PDB entry 6MMT | electron microscopy, 7.46 A resolution (low resolution: residue-level contacts below are approximate; hydrogen-bond / salt-bridge calls are withheld) | chains B and C of the 4 polymer chains in the assembly

== Chain B ==
Protein: Glutamate receptor ionotropic, NMDA 2A
Source organism: Rattus norvegicus
UniProt: Q00959 (NMDE1_RAT); residue numbers follow UniProt; this construct covers 1-837
Chain sequence (837 residues; row label = number of the first residue in the row):
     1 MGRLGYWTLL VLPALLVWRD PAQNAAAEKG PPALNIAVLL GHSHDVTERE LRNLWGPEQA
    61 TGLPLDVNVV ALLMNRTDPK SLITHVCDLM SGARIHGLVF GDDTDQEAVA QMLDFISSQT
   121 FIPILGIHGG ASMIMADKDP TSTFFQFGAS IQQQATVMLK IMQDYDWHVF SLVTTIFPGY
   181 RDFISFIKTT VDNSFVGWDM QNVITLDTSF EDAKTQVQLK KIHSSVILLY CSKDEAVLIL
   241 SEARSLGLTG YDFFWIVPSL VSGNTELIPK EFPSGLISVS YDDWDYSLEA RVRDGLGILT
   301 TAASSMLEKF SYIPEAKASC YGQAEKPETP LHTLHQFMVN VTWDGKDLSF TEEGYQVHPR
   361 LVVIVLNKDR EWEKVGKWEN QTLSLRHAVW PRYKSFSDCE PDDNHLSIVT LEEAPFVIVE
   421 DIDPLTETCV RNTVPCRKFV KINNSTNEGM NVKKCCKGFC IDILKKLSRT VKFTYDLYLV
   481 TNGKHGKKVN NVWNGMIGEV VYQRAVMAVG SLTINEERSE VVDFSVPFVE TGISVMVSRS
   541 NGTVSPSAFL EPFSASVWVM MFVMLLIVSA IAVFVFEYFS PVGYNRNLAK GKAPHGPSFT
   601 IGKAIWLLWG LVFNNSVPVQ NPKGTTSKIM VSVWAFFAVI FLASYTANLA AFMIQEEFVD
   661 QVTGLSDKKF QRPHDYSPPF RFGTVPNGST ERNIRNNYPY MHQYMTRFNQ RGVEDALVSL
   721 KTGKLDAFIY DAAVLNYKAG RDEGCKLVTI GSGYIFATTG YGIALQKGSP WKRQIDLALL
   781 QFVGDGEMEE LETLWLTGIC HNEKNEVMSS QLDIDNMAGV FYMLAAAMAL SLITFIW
Not modelled in the structure: 1-33, 324-329, 580-597, 801-808
Sequence notes: conflict Thr758 (Ser in Q00959)
Disulfides: Cys87-Cys320, Cys429-Cys455
Covalent attachments: N-acetylglucosamine (NAG) linked to Asn75, Asn340, Asn380, Asn443, Asn444, Asn687

== Chain C ==
Protein: Glutamate receptor ionotropic, NMDA 1
Source organism: Rattus norvegicus
UniProt: P35439 (NMDZ1_RAT), isoform P35439-5; numbering as in UniProt (aligned over 1-838)
Chain sequence (838 residues; numbered 1 to 838; the number before each row is that of its first residue):
     1 MSTMHLLTFA LLFSCSFARA ACDPKIVNIG AVLSTRKHEQ MFREAVNQAN KRHGSWKIQL
    61 NATSVTHKPN AIQMALSVCE DLISSQVYAI LVSHPPTPND HFTPTPVSYT AGFYRIPVLG
   121 LTTRMSIYSD KSIHLSFLRT VPPYSHQSSV WFEMMRVYNW NHIILLVSDD HEGRAAQKRL
   181 ETLLEERESK AEKVLQFDPG TKNVTALLME ARELEARVII LSASEDDAAT VYRAAAMLNM
   241 TGSGYVWLVG EREISGNALR YAPDGIIGLQ LINGKNESAH ISDAVGVVAQ AVHELLEKEN
   301 ITDPPRGCVG NTNIWKTGPL FKRVLMSSKY ADGVTGRVEF NEDGDRKFAN YSIMNLQNRK
   361 LVQVGIYNGT HVIPNDRKII WPGGETEKPR GYQMSTRLKI VTIHQEPFVY VKPTMSDGTC
   421 KEEFTVNGDP VKKVICTGPN DTSPGSPRHT VPQCCYGFCI DLLIKLARTM NFTYEVHLVA
   481 DGKFGTQERV NNSNKKEWNG MMGELLSGQA DMIVAPLTIN NERAQYIEFS KPFKYQGLTI
   541 LVKKEIPRST LDSFMQPFQS TLWLLVGLSV HVVAVMLYLL DRFSPFGRFK VNSEEEEEDA
   601 LTLSSAMWFS WGVLLNSGIG EGAPRSFSAR ILGMVWAGFA MIIVASYTAN LAAFLVLDRP
   661 EERITGINDP RLRNPSDKFI YATVKQSSVD IYFRRQVELS TMYRHMEKHN YESAAEAIQA
   721 VRDNKLHAFI WDSAVLEFEA SQKCDLVTTG ELFFRSGFGI GMRKDSPWKQ NVSLSILKSH
   781 ENGFMEDLDK TWVRYQECDS RSNAPATLTF ENMAGVFMLV AGGIVAGIFL IFIEIAYK
Not modelled in the structure: 1-24, 546-549, 586-600, 798-806
Swiss-Prot annotation at these positions:
  - region: Leu603 to Pro624 (Pore-forming)
  - binding site (glycine): Pro516, Thr518, Arg523, Ser688, Asp732
  - glycosylation (N-linked (GlcNAc...) asparagine): Asn61, Asn203, Asn239, Asn276, Asn300, Asn350, Asn368, Asn440, Asn471, Asn491, Asn674, Asn771
Disulfides: Cys420-Cys454, Cys436-Cys455
Covalent attachments: N-acetylglucosamine (NAG) linked to Asn61, Asn203, Asn239, Asn276, Asn300, Asn350, Asn368, Asn440, Asn471, Asn491, Asn771

== How chain B and chain C interact ==
Residue-residue contacts - 67 pairs, chain B then chain C:
  Ile514(B) - Leu777(C)
  Asn515(B) - Leu777(C)
  Glu516(B) - Leu777(C)
  Ser519(B) - Leu777(C)
  Pro527(B) - Pro532(C)
  Glu530(B) - Tyr535(C)
  Glu530(B) - Gln536(C)
  Glu530(B) - Arg755(C)
  Glu530(B) - Ser756(C)
  Glu551(B) - Thr807(C)
  Glu551(B) - Leu808(C)
  Pro552(B) - Thr807(C)
  Pro552(B) - Leu808(C)
  Pro552(B) - Thr809(C)
  Pro552(B) - Phe810(C)
  Phe553(B) - Phe810(C)
  Ser554(B) - Phe810(C)
  Ser556(B) - Phe810(C)
  Val557(B) - Phe810(C)
  Met560(B) - Phe817(C)
  Ile571(B) - Ile828(C)
  Tyr578(B) - Ile835(C)
  Tyr578(B) - Lys838(C)
  Leu611(B) - Ser617(C)
  Leu611(B) - Gly618(C)
  Asn614(B) - Ser617(C)
  Pro618(B) - Gly620(C)
  Asn621(B) - Gly620(C)
  Thr625(B) - Trp608(C)
  Thr626(B) - Ile831(C)
  Lys628(B) - Trp608(C)
  Ser632(B) - Leu615(C)
  Val633(B) - Val820(C)
  Ala635(B) - Leu615(C)
  Ala635(B) - Ser617(C)
  Phe636(B) - Met555(C)
  Val639(B) - Ser617(C)
  Ile640(B) - Val816(C)
  Ala643(B) - Thr648(C)
  Ser644(B) - Thr807(C)
  Thr646(B) - Thr648(C)
  Ala647(B) - Ala652(C)
  Ala647(B) - Leu655(C)
  Asn648(B) - Thr807(C)
  Ala650(B) - Val656(C)
  Ala651(B) - Val656(C)
  Ile654(B) - Val656(C)
  Ile654(B) - Arg659(C)
  Asn697(B) - Glu781(C)
  Tyr754(B) - Glu786(C)
  Ile755(B) - Glu786(C)
  Phe756(B) - Glu786(C)
  Thr758(B) - Tyr535(C)
  Gly760(B) - Tyr535(C)
  Arg773(B) - Ala524(C)
  Arg773(B) - Gln525(C)
  Arg773(B) - Tyr526(C)
  Arg773(B) - Glu528(C)
  Leu777(B) - Asn521(C)
  Leu777(B) - Ala524(C)
  Leu777(B) - Gln525(C)
  Leu780(B) - Asn520(C)
  Leu780(B) - Asn521(C)
  Leu780(B) - Ala524(C)
  Gln781(B) - Asn521(C)
  Val783(B) - Tyr692(C)
  Gly784(B) - Tyr692(C)
Also at the interface, not in a pair above, chain B (60 interface residues in all): Phe524, Met564, Lys623, Gly624, Ile629, Val631, Phe637, Gly753, Thr759, Asp785, Gly786, Glu792
Also at the interface, not in a pair above, chain C (50 interface residues in all): Ile519, Ile527, Phe529, Lys531, Leu651, Gln696, Glu737, Lys764, Leu774, Lys778, Asn782, Asp789, Ile824

== In short ==
Chain B and chain C form an interface of 60 and 50 residues respectively. Covalently linked
N-acetylglucosamine: at Asn75(B), Asn340(B), Asn380(B), Asn443(B), Asn444(B) and Asn687(B).
N-acetylglucosamine is covalently linked to Asn61(C), Asn203(C), Asn239(C), Asn276(C), Asn300(C) and Asn350(C)
and 5 more.
Here chain B is Glutamate receptor ionotropic, NMDA 2A and chain C is Glutamate receptor ionotropic, NMDA 1,
both from Rattus norvegicus. Entry 6MMT (Triheteromeric NMDA receptor GluN1/GluN2A/GluN2A* in the '1-Knuckle'
conformation, in complex with glycine and glutamate, in the ...) was determined by electron microscopy
together with 6MM9, 6MMA, 6MMB, 6MMG, 6MMH, 6MMI and 12 further entries from the same study.
